PDB entry 8H0W | electron microscopy, 4.60 A resolution (low resolution: residue-level contacts below are approximate; hydrogen-bond / salt-bridge calls are withheld) | chains T and a of the 24 polymer chains in the assembly

Chain T:
Molecule: 261-nt DNA strand
Sequence (261 nucleotides; numbered -97 to 163; the number before each row is that of its first residue; numbers below 1 keep their minus sign (DA-97 is residue -97)):
   -97 ATCTATGAATTTCGCGACACAAGGCCTGGATGTATATATCTGACACGTGC
   -47 CTGGAGACTAGGGAGTAATCCCCTTGGCGGTTAAAACGCGGGGGACAGCG
     3 CGTACGTGCGTTTAAGCGGTGCTAGAGCTGTCTACGACCAATTGAGCGGC
    53 CTCGGCACCGGATTCCCAAACACACCAAACACAAGTGGACCGTAAGCTCC
   103 TATTGCTTTAAAGGCAGAGGACAAACACGTCCGGAATGAGAGCTAATTTG
   153 GTATTTAAGAA
Disordered / not traced: -97 to -92, 114-163

Chain a:
Name: Histone H3.1
Source organism: Homo sapiens
UniProtKB: P68431 (H31_HUMAN); residues 1-135 here correspond to UniProt positions 2-136 (UniProt number = residue number + 1)
Amino-acid sequence (139 residues; row label = number of the first residue in the row; numbers below 1 keep their minus sign (Gly-3 is residue -3)):
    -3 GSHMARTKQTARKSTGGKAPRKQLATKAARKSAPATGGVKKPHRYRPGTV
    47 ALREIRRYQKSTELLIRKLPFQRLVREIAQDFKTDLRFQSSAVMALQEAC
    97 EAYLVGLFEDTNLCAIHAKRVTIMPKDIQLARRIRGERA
Disordered / not traced: -3 to 37, 135
Sequence notes: expression tag (-3 to 0)
Swiss-Prot annotation at these positions:
  - modified residue: Arg2 (Asymmetric dimethylarginine), Thr3 (Phosphothreonine), Lys4 (Allysine), Gln5 (5-glutamyl dopamine), Thr6 (Phosphothreonine), Arg8 (Citrulline), Lys9 (N6,N6,N6-trimethyllysine), Ser10 (ADP-ribosylserine), Thr11 (Phosphothreonine), Lys14 (N6-(2-hydroxyisobutyryl)lysine), Arg17 (Asymmetric dimethylarginine), Lys18 (N6-(2-hydroxyisobutyryl)lysine), Lys23 (N6-(2-hydroxyisobutyryl)lysine), Arg26 (Citrulline), Lys27 (N6,N6,N6-trimethyllysine), Ser28 (ADP-ribosylserine), Lys36 (N6,N6,N6-trimethyllysine), Lys37 (N6-methyllysine), Tyr41 (Phosphotyrosine), Lys56 (N6,N6,N6-trimethyllysine) and 8 more in UniProt
  - lipidation: Lys18 (N6-decanoyllysine)

How chain T and chain a interact:
Residue-residue contacts - 22 pairs, chain T then chain a:
  DT-67(T) with His39(a); Tyr41(a)
  DG-66(T) with Arg49(a)
  DT-65(T) with Arg49(a)
  DG8(T) with Arg40(a); Pro43(a); Gly44(a)
  DT9(T) with Tyr41(a); Arg42(a); Gly44(a); Thr45(a); Val46(a); Ala47(a)
  DG10(T) with Arg40(a); Tyr41(a)
  DA17(T) with Arg63(a); Leu65(a); Arg69(a)
  DG18(T) with Arg63(a); Lys64(a); Leu65(a)
  DG27(T) with Arg83(a)
Interface residues without a listed pair, chain T (12 interface residues in all): DA-64, DC7, DA26
Interface residues without a listed pair, chain a (18 interface residues in all): Lys56, Pro66, Thr118

Summary:
Chain T and chain a form an interface of 12 and 18 residues respectively.
Chain T is a 261-nt DNA strand and chain a is Histone H3.1 (Homo sapiens); the structure, RNA polymerase II
transcribing a chromatosome (type II), was determined by electron microscopy together with 8H0V from the same
study.
